PDB entry 7Z1N | electron microscopy, 3.90 A resolution | chains A and E of the 17 polymer chains in the assembly

[Chain A]
Molecule: DNA-directed RNA polymerase III subunit RPC1
Source organism: Saccharomyces cerevisiae W303
Notes: EC 2.7.7.6
UniProtKB: P04051 (RPC1_YEAST); numbering as in UniProt (aligned over 1-1460)
Amino-acid sequence (1460 residues; each row starts with the number of its first residue):
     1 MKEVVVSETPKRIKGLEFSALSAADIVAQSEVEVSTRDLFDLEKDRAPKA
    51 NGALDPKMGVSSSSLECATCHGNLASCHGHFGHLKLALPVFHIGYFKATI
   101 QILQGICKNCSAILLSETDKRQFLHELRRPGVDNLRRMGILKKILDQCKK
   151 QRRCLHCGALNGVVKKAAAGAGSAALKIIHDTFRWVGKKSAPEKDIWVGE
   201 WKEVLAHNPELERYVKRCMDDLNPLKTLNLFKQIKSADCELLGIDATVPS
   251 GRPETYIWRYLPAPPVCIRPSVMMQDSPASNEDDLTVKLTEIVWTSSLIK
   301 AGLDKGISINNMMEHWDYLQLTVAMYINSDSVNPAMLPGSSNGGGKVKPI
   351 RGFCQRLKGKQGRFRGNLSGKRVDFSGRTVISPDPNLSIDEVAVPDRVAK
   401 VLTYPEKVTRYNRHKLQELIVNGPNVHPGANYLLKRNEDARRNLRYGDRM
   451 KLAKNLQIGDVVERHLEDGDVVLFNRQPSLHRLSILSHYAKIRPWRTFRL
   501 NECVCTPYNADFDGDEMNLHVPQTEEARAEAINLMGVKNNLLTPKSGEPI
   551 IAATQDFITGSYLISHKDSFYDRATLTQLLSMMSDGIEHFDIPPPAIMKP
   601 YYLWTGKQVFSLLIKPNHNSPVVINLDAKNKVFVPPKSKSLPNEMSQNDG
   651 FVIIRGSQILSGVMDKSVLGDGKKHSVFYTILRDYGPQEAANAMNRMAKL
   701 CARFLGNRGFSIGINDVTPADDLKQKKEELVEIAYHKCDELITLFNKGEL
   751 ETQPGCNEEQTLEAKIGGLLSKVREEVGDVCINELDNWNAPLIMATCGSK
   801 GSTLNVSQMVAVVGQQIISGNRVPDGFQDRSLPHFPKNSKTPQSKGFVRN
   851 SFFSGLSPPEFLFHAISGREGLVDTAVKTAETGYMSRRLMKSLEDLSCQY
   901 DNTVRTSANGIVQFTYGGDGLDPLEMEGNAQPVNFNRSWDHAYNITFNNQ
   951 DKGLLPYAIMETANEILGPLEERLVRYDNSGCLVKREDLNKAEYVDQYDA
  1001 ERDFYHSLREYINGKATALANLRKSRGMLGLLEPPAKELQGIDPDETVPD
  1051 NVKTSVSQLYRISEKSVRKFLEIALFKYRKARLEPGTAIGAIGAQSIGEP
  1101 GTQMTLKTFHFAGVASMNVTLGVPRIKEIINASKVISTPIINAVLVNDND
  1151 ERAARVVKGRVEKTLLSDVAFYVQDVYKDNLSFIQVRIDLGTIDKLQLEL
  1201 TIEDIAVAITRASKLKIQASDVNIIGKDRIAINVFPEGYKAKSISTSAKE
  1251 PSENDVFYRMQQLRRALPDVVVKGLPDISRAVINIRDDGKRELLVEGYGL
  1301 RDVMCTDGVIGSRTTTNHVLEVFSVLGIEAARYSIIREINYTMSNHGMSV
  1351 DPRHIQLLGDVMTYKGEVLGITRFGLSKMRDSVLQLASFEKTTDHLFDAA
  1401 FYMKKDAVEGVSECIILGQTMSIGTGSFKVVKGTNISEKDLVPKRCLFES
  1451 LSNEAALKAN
Unresolved in the structure: 340-348, 1237-1252, 1459-1460
UniProt features mapped onto this chain:
  - region: Pro858 to Glu870 (Bridging helix)
  - binding site (Zn(2+)): Cys67, Cys70, Cys77, His80, Cys107, Cys110, Cys154
  - binding site (Mg(2+)): Asp511, Asp513, Asp515
  - mutagenesis: Thr506 (T506I: Temperature-sensitive), Asn509 (N509Y: Temperature-sensitive), Asn518 (N518Q: Temperature-sensitive)
Metal / ion sites: Zn2+ site 1: Cys67, Cys70, Cys77, His80; Zn2+ site 2: Cys107, Cys110, Cys154, Cys157; Mg2+: Asp511 (shared with 1 residue of chain R)
Residues lining bound ligands: chapso (1N7): Lys1134, Val1135, Asp1277, Tyr1298, His1318, Glu1321

[Chain E]
Molecule: DNA-directed RNA polymerases I, II, and III subunit RPABC1
Source organism: Saccharomyces cerevisiae W303
UniProtKB: P20434 (RPAB1_YEAST); residues 1-215 here = UniProt positions 1-215
Amino-acid sequence (215 residues; numbered 1 to 215; the number before each row is that of its first residue):
     1 MDQENERNISRLWRAFRTVKEMVKDRGYFITQEEVELPLEDFKAKYCDSM
    51 GRPQRKMMSFQANPTEESISKFPDMGSLWVEFCDEPSVGVKTMKTFVIHI
   101 QEKNFQTGIFVYQNNITPSAMKLVPSIPPATIETFNEAALVVNITHHELV
   151 PKHIRLSSDEKRELLKRYRLKESQLPRIQRADPVALYLGLKRGEVVKIIR
   201 KSETSGRYASYRICM

[Interface between chain A and chain E]
Residue-residue contacts - 74 pairs, chain A then chain E:
  Arg129(A) with Arg192(E)
  Gly131(A) with Ser173(E)
  Asp133(A) with Arg177(E), salt bridge
  Arg136(A) with Met215(E)
  Arg905(A) with Tyr168(E)
  Asn909(A) with Gln174(E), hydrogen bond (backbone-side chain)
  Gly910(A) with Gln174(E)
  Ile911(A) with Leu170(E), hydrophobic; Gln174(E), hydrogen bond (backbone-backbone); Pro176(E)
  Phe914(A) with Tyr168(E), hydrophobic; Leu175(E), hydrophobic; Pro176(E); Tyr211(E), hydrophobic
  Gly917(A) with Ser205(E)
  Gly918(A) with Tyr208(E)
  Asp919(A) with Thr204(E); Ser205(E)
  Asn979(A) with Glu160(E); Glu163(E); Lys197(E), hydrogen bond
  Ser980(A) with Glu160(E); Glu163(E)
  Gly981(A) with Glu163(E)
  Asn990(A) with Arg207(E)
  Ala992(A) with Ile199(E)
  Glu993(A) with Ile154(E)
  Val995(A) with Lys197(E), hydrogen bond (backbone-side chain); Ile199(E), hydrophobic; Arg207(E); Ala209(E)
  Asp996(A) with Arg167(E), salt bridge
  Gln997(A) with Tyr168(E), hydrogen bond
  Asp999(A) with Arg207(E)
  Met1304(A) with Val142(E), hydrophobic
  Cys1305(A) with Arg11(E), hydrogen bond; Arg14(E); Val141(E), hydrophobic
  Gly1311(A) with His147(E)
  Ser1312(A) with His147(E), hydrogen bond (backbone-side chain); Glu148(E), hydrogen bond (backbone-backbone)
  Thr1314(A) with His147(E), hydrogen bond (backbone-side chain)
  Thr1315(A) with His147(E); Leu149(E)
  Phe1323(A) with Asp182(E)
  Val1325(A) with Ile144(E); Pro183(E)
  Leu1326(A) with His147(E); Pro183(E); Val184(E)
  Gly1327(A) with Pro183(E)
  Ile1328(A) with Arg212(E)
  Glu1329(A) with Pro151(E); His153(E); Ile198(E); Arg200(E), salt bridge; Arg212(E), salt bridge
  Ala1330(A) with Leu149(E)
  Arg1332(A) with Arg200(E); Tyr208(E), hydrogen bond
  Tyr1333(A) with Lys201(E), hydrogen bond (side chain-backbone); Ser202(E), hydrogen bond
  Arg1337(A) with Leu149(E)
  Gln1356(A) with Thr204(E), hydrogen bond; Tyr208(E)
  Asp1360(A) with Arg200(E), salt bridge
  Thr1363(A) with Arg212(E), hydrogen bond (backbone-side chain)
  Tyr1364(A) with Pro176(E); Arg177(E), hydrogen bond (backbone-backbone)
  Lys1365(A) with Arg177(E)
  Gly1366(A) with Arg177(E), hydrogen bond (backbone-backbone); Gln179(E); Asp182(E)
  Glu1367(A) with Gln179(E), hydrogen bond
Other interface residues (no listed pair), chain A (62 interface residues in all): Glu126, Thr903, Ala908, Val912, Ala930, Asp978, Ala1000, Glu1199, Arg1301, Thr1306, Asp1307, Arg1313, Val1322, Ser1324, Asn1340, Pro1352, Arg1353
Other interface residues (no listed pair), chain E (48 interface residues in all): Gln3, Arg7, Ala138, Ala139, His146, Val150, Ile178, Glu203

[Overview]
Chain A and chain E form an interface of 62 and 48 residues respectively, with 17 hydrogen bonds and 5 salt
bridges. Among the polar pairs are Asp133(A)-Arg177(E), Asp996(A)-Arg167(E) and Glu1329(A)-Arg200(E). Chain A
binds chapso.
Here chain A is DNA-directed RNA polymerase III subunit RPC1 and chain E is DNA-directed RNA polymerases I,
II, and III subunit RPABC1, both from Saccharomyces cerevisiae W303. Entry 7Z1N (Structure of yeast RNA
Polymerase III Delta C53-C37-C11) was determined by electron microscopy together with 7Z1L, 7Z1M and 7Z1O from
the same study.
